8EJP - chains A and D of the 4 polymer chains in the assembly; structure by X-ray diffraction, 2.17 A resolution.

# Chain A
Name: Homeobox domain-containing protein
Organism: Ornithorhynchus anatinus
UniProt: A0A6I8NF41 (A0A6I8NF41_ORNAN); residues 17-85 here correspond to UniProt positions 43-111 (UniProt number = residue number + 26)
Sequence (71 residues; each row starts with the number of its first residue):
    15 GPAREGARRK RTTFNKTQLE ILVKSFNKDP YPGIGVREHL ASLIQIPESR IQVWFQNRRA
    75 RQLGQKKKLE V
Unresolved in the structure: 15-20, 77-85
Differences from the reference sequence: expression tag (15-16)
What the authors report for this chain:
  - binding site for the 17-nt DNA strand (chain D): Arg75
  - conformationally variable residues (side-chain flip): Arg75
  - specificity-determining residues: Arg75

# Chain D
Molecule: 17-nt DNA strand
Sequence (17 nucleotides; numbered 1 to 17; the number before each row is that of its first residue):
     1 TGUTGATTAG ATTACGC
Modified positions: BRU (5-bromo-2'-deoxyuridine-5'-monophosphate) at position 3

# Chain A / chain D interface
Contacting residue pairs - 15 pairs, chain A then chain D:
  Arg22(A) - DT13(D)  hydrogen bond to the base
  Arg22(A) - DA14(D)  sugar contact
  Lys24(A) - DG16(D)  phosphate contact
  Arg25(A) - DC15(D)  hydrogen bond to the base
  Arg25(A) - DG16(D)  hydrogen bond to the phosphate
  Thr27(A) - DG16(D)  phosphate contact
  Thr27(A) - DC17(D)  phosphate contact
  Tyr45(A) - DT8(D)  phosphate contact
  Tyr45(A) - DA9(D)  hydrogen bond to the phosphate
  Arg51(A) - DT7(D)  salt bridge to the phosphate
  Gln66(A) - DT7(D)  phosphate contact
  Gln66(A) - DT8(D)  hydrogen bond to the phosphate
  Gln70(A) - DT8(D)  base contact
  Arg73(A) - DT8(D)  salt bridge to the phosphate
  Arg73(A) - DA9(D)  salt bridge to the phosphate

# In short
9 residues of chain A and 8 residues of chain D are in contact; the contacts include 5 hydrogen bonds and 3
salt bridges. Among the polar pairs are Arg22(A)-DT13(D), Arg25(A)-DC15(D) and Arg25(A)-DG16(D). The paper
reports a binding site for the 17-nt DNA strand (chain D) at Arg75(A); the specificity determinant Arg75(A).
Here chain A is Homeobox domain-containing protein (Ornithorhynchus anatinus) and chain D is a 17-nt DNA
strand. Entry 8EJP (Crystal structure of the homeodomain of Platypus sDUX in complex with DNA containing
5-Bromouracil) was determined by X-ray diffraction, deposited together with 8EJO.
